PDB entry 6MA2 | X-ray diffraction, 2.10 A resolution | chains A and B

# Chain A
Name: UDP-N-acetylglucosamine--peptide N-acetylglucosaminyltransferase 110 kDa subunit
Organism: Homo sapiens
Notes: EC 2.4.1.255
UniProtKB: O15294 (OGT1_HUMAN), isoform O15294-2; residues 313-1031 here correspond to UniProt positions 197-915 (UniProt number = residue number - 116)
Sequence (723 residues; row label = number of the first residue in the row):
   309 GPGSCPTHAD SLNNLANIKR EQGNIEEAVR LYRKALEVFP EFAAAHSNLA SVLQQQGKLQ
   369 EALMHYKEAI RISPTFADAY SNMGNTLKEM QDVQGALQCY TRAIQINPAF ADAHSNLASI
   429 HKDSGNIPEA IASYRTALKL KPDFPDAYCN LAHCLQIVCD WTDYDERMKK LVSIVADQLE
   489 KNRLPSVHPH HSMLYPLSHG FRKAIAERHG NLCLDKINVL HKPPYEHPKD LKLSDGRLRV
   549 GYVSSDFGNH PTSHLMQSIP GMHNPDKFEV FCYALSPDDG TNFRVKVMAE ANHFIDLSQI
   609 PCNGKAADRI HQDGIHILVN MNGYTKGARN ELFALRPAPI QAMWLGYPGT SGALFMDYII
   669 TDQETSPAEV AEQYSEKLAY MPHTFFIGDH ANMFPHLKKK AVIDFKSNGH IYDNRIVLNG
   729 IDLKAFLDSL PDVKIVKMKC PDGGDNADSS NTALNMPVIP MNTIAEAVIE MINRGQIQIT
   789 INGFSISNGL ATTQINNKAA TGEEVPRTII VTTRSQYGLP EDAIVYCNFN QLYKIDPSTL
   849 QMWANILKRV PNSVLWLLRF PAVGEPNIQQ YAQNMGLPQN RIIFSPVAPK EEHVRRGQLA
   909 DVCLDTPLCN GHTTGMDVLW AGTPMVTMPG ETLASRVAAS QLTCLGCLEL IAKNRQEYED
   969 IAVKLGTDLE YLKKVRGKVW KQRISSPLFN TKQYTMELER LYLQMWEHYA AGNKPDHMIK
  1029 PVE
Unresolved in the structure: 309-312, 715-718, 747-761, 1029-1031
Differences from the reference sequence: expression tag (309-312)
Ligand contacts: J9S (N-[(2S)-2-(2-methoxyphenyl)-2-{[(2-oxo-1,2-dihydroquinolin-6-yl)sulfonyl]amino}acetyl]-N-[(thiophen-2-yl)methyl]glycine): Asn-557, His-558, Pro-559, His-562, Phe-837, Gln-839, Leu-866, Phe-868, Pro-894, Val-895, Ala-896, Pro-897, Lys-898, His-901, Arg-904, Thr-921
Swiss-Prot annotation at these positions:
  - active site: His-624 (Proton acceptor)

# Chain B
Name: Host Cell Factor 1 peptide
Sequence (16 residues; each row starts with the number of its first residue):
    11 THETGTTNTA TTATSN
Unresolved in the structure: 25-26

# How chain A and chain B interact
Pairs across the interface - 46 pairs, chain A then chain B:
  Asp-318(A) with Ala-23(B); Thr-24(B)
  Asn-321(A) with Thr-21(B), hydrogen bond (side chain-backbone); Ala-23(B)
  Asn-322(A) with Thr-22(B); Ala-23(B), hydrogen bond (side chain-backbone)
  Asn-325(A) with Thr-21(B), hydrogen bond (side chain-backbone)
  Phe-350(A) with Ala-23(B), hydrophobic
  Ala-352(A) with Thr-21(B)
  Asn-356(A) with Ala-20(B); Thr-21(B), hydrogen bond (side chain-backbone)
  Ser-359(A) with Asn-18(B), hydrogen bond
  Gln-362(A) with Asn-18(B), hydrogen bond
  Phe-384(A) with Thr-21(B)
  Asp-386(A) with Thr-19(B); Thr-21(B), hydrogen bond
  Asn-390(A) with Asn-18(B); Thr-19(B), hydrogen bond (side chain-backbone)
  Asn-393(A) with Thr-16(B); Thr-17(B), hydrogen bond (side chain-backbone); Asn-18(B), hydrogen bond
  Lys-396(A) with Glu-13(B); Thr-14(B), hydrogen bond (side chain-backbone); Thr-16(B)
  Gln-399(A) with Glu-13(B)
  Tyr-408(A) with Thr-16(B)
  Phe-418(A) with Thr-19(B)
  Asp-420(A) with Thr-19(B), hydrogen bond
  Asn-424(A) with Thr-16(B); Thr-17(B), hydrogen bond (side chain-backbone)
  Ser-427(A) with Thr-14(B); Gly-15(B); Thr-16(B)
  Lys-430(A) with Thr-14(B)
  Asp-431(A) with Glu-13(B); Thr-14(B), hydrogen bond
  Tyr-442(A) with Thr-14(B)
  Phe-452(A) with Thr-17(B)
  Asp-454(A) with Thr-16(B); Thr-17(B), hydrogen bond
  Asn-458(A) with Thr-14(B); Gly-15(B)
  His-496(A) with His-12(B)
  His-499(A) with His-12(B)
  Lys-634(A) with Thr-11(B); His-12(B)
Also at the interface, not in a pair above, chain A (33 interface residues in all): Arg-328, Tyr-374, His-498, Thr-633

# Overview
33 residues of chain A face 14 of chain B across their interface, with 15 hydrogen bonds. Among the polar
pairs are Asn-321(A)/Thr-21(B), Asn-322(A)/Ala-23(B) and Asn-325(A)/Thr-21(B). Ligands of chain A: compound
J9S. UniProt lists active-site residue His-624(A) on chain A.
Chain A is UDP-N-acetylglucosamine--peptide N-acetylglucosaminyltransferase 110 kDa subunit (Homo sapiens) and
chain B is Host Cell Factor 1 peptide; the structure, Crystal structure of human O-GlcNAc transferase bound to
a peptide from HCF-1 pro-repeat 2 (11-26) and ..., was determined by X-ray diffraction together with 6MA1,
6MA3, 6MA4 and 6MA5 from the same study.
